PDB entry 6N9G | X-ray diffraction, 2.13 A resolution | chains A and D

Chain A:
Protein: Regulator of G-protein signaling 7
From: Bos taurus
Reference sequence: O46470 (RGS7_BOVIN); residues 1-469 here = UniProt positions 1-469
Sequence (469 residues; numbered 1 to 469; the number before each row is that of its first residue):
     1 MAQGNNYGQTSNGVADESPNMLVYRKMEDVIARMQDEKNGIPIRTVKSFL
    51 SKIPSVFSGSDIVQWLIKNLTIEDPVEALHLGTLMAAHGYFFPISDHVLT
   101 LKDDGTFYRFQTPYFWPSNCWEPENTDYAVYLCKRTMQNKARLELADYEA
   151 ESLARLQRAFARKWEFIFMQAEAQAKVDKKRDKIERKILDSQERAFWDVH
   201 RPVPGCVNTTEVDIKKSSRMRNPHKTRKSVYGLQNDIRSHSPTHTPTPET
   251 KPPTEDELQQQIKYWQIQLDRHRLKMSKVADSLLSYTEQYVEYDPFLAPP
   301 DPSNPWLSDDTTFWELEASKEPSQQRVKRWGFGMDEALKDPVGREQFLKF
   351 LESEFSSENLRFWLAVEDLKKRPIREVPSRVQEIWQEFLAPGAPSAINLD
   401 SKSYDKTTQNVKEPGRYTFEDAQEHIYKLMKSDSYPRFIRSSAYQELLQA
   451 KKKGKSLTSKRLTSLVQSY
Unresolved in the structure: 1-17, 219-251, 451-469
Reported in the primary citation:
  - disease-associated variants - R44C: decreased stability (citing earlier work)

Chain D:
Protein: Guanine nucleotide-binding protein subunit beta-5
From: Mus musculus
Reference sequence: P62881 (GNB5_MOUSE); residues 1-353 here correspond to UniProt positions 43-395 (UniProt number = residue number + 42)
Sequence (353 residues; row label = number of the first residue in the row):
     1 MATDGLHENETLASLKSEAESLKGKLEEERAKLHDVELHQVAERVEALGQ
    51 FVMKTRRTLKGHGNKVLCMDWCKDKRRIVSSSQDGKVIVWDSFTTNKEHA
   101 VTMPCTWVMACAYAPSGCAIACGGLDNKCSVYPLTFDKNENMAAKKKSVA
   151 MHTNYLSACSFTNSDMQILTASGDGTCALWDVESGQLLQSFHGHGADVLC
   201 LDLAPSETGNTFVSGGCDKKAMVWDMRSGQCVQAFETHESDVNSVRYYPS
   251 GDAFASGSDDATCRLYDLRADREVAIYSKESIIFGASSVDFSLSGRLLFA
   301 GYNDYTINVWDVLKGSRVSILFGHENRVSTLRVSPDGTAFCSGSWDHTLR
   351 VWA
Unresolved in the structure: 1

Chain A / chain D interface:
Residue-residue contacts (176):
  P19(A) - S240(D)
  P19(A) - D241(D)
  P19(A) - D259(D)
  L22(A) - S240(D)
  L22(A) - D259(D)
  L22(A) - D260(D)
  V23(A) - I283(D)
  V23(A) - F284(D)  hydrophobic
  K26(A) - D260(D)  hydrogen bond (side chain-backbone)
  K26(A) - A261(D)
  K26(A) - I283(D)
  M27(A) - I283(D)  hydrophobic
  R33(A) - E280(D)  salt bridge
  N69(A) - E280(D)
  L70(A) - E280(D)
  T71(A) - K279(D)
  I72(A) - S281(D)
  V76(A) - F322(D)  hydrophobic
  E77(A) - K279(D)
  E77(A) - S281(D)  hydrogen bond
  E77(A) - R317(D)  salt bridge
  E77(A) - I320(D)
  E77(A) - F322(D)
  H80(A) - D304(D)  hydrogen bond (side chain-backbone)
  H80(A) - T306(D)
  L81(A) - S281(D)
  L84(A) - F284(D)  hydrophobic
  L84(A) - D304(D)
  L84(A) - Y305(D)
  H88(A) - F284(D)
  V207(A) - Y305(D)
  V207(A) - E325(D)
  V207(A) - N326(D)
  E211(A) - K65(D)  salt bridge
  E211(A) - R327(D)
  D213(A) - W345(D)
  I214(A) - W107(D)  hydrophobic
  I214(A) - M109(D)  hydrophobic
  K215(A) - M109(D)
  K215(A) - Y155(D)
  K215(A) - D197(D)
  K216(A) - D241(D)  salt bridge
  K216(A) - N243(D)  hydrogen bond
  K216(A) - D259(D)  salt bridge
  T254(A) - L12(D)
  E255(A) - L12(D)
  L258(A) - L12(D)
  L258(A) - L15(D)  hydrophobic
  L258(A) - K16(D)
  Q259(A) - L15(D)
  I262(A) - L15(D)
  I262(A) - E18(D)
  I262(A) - A19(D)  hydrophobic
  I262(A) - L22(D)
  W265(A) - A19(D)
  W265(A) - L22(D)  hydrophobic
  W265(A) - K23(D)
  W265(A) - L26(D)  hydrophobic
  Q266(A) - L22(D)
  Q268(A) - L26(D)
  L269(A) - L22(D)  hydrophobic
  L269(A) - K25(D)
  L269(A) - L26(D)  hydrophobic
  R271(A) - V232(D)  hydrogen bond (side chain-backbone)
  R271(A) - Q233(D)
  R271(A) - D271(D)  salt bridge
  H272(A) - R269(D)
  R273(A) - L26(D)
  R273(A) - R30(D)
  R273(A) - L33(D)
  R273(A) - R269(D)
  R273(A) - D271(D)  salt bridge
  L274(A) - L33(D)
  L274(A) - R269(D)  hydrogen bond (backbone-backbone)
  K275(A) - L33(D)
  K275(A) - D35(D)
  M276(A) - L33(D)  hydrogen bond (backbone-backbone)
  M276(A) - H34(D)
  M276(A) - D35(D)  hydrogen bond (backbone-side chain)
  M276(A) - V36(D)
  M276(A) - A270(D)  hydrophobic
  M276(A) - R272(D)
  M276(A) - V274(D)  hydrophobic
  S277(A) - D35(D)  hydrogen bond (backbone-side chain)
  S277(A) - V36(D)
  V279(A) - D267(D)
  V279(A) - R269(D)
  V279(A) - A270(D)  hydrophobic
  A280(A) - L38(D)  hydrophobic
  A280(A) - V41(D)  hydrophobic
  D281(A) - V41(D)
  D281(A) - R44(D)  salt bridge
  S282(A) - R269(D)  hydrogen bond
  L283(A) - Y248(D)  hydrogen bond (backbone-side chain)
  L283(A) - D267(D)
  L283(A) - R269(D)
  L284(A) - L38(D)  hydrophobic
  L284(A) - V41(D)
  L284(A) - R44(D)
  L284(A) - V45(D)  hydrophobic
  L284(A) - L313(D)  hydrophobic
  Y286(A) - Y248(D)
  Y286(A) - P249(D)  hydrogen bond (side chain-backbone)
  Y286(A) - S250(D)
  T287(A) - Y248(D)  hydrogen bond
  T287(A) - S294(D)  hydrogen bond (side chain-backbone)
  T287(A) - R296(D)
  T287(A) - L313(D)
  Y290(A) - S294(D)
  Y293(A) - L293(D)
  D294(A) - S292(D)  hydrogen bond
  D294(A) - L293(D)  hydrogen bond (side chain-backbone)
  D294(A) - S294(D)  hydrogen bond
  P295(A) - D336(D)
  P295(A) - G337(D)
  P295(A) - T338(D)
  F296(A) - F51(D)
  F296(A) - M53(D)  hydrophobic
  F296(A) - L297(D)  hydrophobic
  F296(A) - F299(D)  hydrophobic
  F296(A) - G337(D)
  F296(A) - A339(D)
  F296(A) - F340(D)  hydrophobic
  L297(A) - L48(D)  hydrophobic
  L297(A) - F51(D)  hydrophobic
  L297(A) - S294(D)
  L297(A) - R296(D)
  L297(A) - L297(D)  hydrophobic
  N304(A) - T338(D)  hydrogen bond (side chain-backbone)
  P305(A) - F93(D)
  W306(A) - R56(D)
  W306(A) - R57(D)
  W306(A) - W71(D)  hydrophobic
  W306(A) - K75(D)
  W306(A) - S92(D)
  W306(A) - F93(D)  hydrophobic
  W306(A) - T338(D)  hydrogen bond
  W306(A) - A339(D)
  W306(A) - V351(D)  hydrophobic
  W306(A) - A353(D)  hydrophobic
  L307(A) - R56(D)
  L307(A) - A353(D)
  D309(A) - R57(D)  salt bridge
  D309(A) - F93(D)
  T311(A) - F93(D)
  F313(A) - D336(D)
  F313(A) - T338(D)
  W314(A) - K75(D)
  W314(A) - F93(D)  hydrophobic
  W314(A) - D336(D)  hydrogen bond
  E317(A) - K75(D)  salt bridge
  E317(A) - D336(D)
  W363(A) - T208(D)
  E367(A) - N163(D)
  E367(A) - E207(D)
  K370(A) - Q167(D)  hydrogen bond (backbone-side chain)
  K370(A) - N210(D)
  K371(A) - N163(D)
  K371(A) - S164(D)  hydrogen bond (backbone-side chain)
  K371(A) - M166(D)
  K371(A) - E207(D)  salt bridge
  R372(A) - Q167(D)  hydrogen bond (backbone-side chain)
  P373(A) - D181(D)
  P373(A) - E183(D)
  I374(A) - D181(D)  hydrogen bond (backbone-side chain)
  I374(A) - S184(D)
  I374(A) - Q186(D)
  R375(A) - E183(D)  salt bridge
  R416(A) - Q167(D)
  Y417(A) - N210(D)
  Y417(A) - M226(D)
  Y417(A) - R227(D)
  E420(A) - N210(D)  hydrogen bond
  E420(A) - R227(D)
  D421(A) - R227(D)  salt bridge
  Y427(A) - T208(D)
Interface residues without a listed pair, chain A (81 interface residues in all): D74, V212, Q261, V291, R329, D335, N410
Interface residues without a listed pair, chain D (102 interface residues in all): A42, R76, L125, S157, L179, L188, L199, L268, G285, G295, V333
From the paper, about this interface:
  - residue pairs: R33(A)-E280(D) (salt bridge), R375(A)-E183(D) (salt bridge), D421(A)-R227(D) (salt bridge)
  - interface residues, chain A: K216(A)
  - interface residues, chain D: W107(D), T208(D)

In short:
The interface between chain A and chain D involves 81 residues on one side and 102 on the other, with 25
hydrogen bonds and 13 salt bridges. Among the polar pairs are R33(A)-E280(D), E77(A)-R317(D) and
E211(A)-K65(D). The paper describes salt bridges between R33(A) and E280(D), R375(A) and E183(D) and D421(A)
and R227(D). From the paper: R44C of chain A reduces stability; interface residues K216(A) and W107(D) among
others.
Chain A is Regulator of G-protein signaling 7 (Bos taurus) and chain D is Guanine nucleotide-binding protein
subunit beta-5 (Mus musculus); the structure, Crystal Structure of RGS7-Gbeta5 dimer, was determined by X-ray
diffraction.
